PDB entry 2PSH | X-ray diffraction, 1.79 A resolution | chain A

== Chain A ==
Molecule: Renilla-luciferin 2-monooxygenase
Source organism: Renilla reniformis
Notes: EC 1.13.12.5
UniProt: P27652 (LUCI_RENRE); residues 1-311 here = UniProt positions 1-311
Chain sequence (319 residues; row label = number of the first residue in the row):
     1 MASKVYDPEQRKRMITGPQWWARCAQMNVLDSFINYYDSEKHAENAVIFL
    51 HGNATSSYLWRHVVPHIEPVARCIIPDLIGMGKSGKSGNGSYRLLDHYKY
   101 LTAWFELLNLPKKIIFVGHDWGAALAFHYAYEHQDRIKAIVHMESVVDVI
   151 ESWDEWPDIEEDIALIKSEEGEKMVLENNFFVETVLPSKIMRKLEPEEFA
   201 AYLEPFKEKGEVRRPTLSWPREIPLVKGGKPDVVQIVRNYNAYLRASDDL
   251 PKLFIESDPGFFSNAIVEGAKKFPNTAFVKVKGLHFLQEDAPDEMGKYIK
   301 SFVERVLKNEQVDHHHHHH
Unresolved in the structure: 1-2, 154-163, 311-319
Differences from the reference sequence: engineered mutation A2 (Thr in P27652), A25 (Lys in P27652), T55 (Ala in P27652), A124 (Cys in P27652), A130 (Ser in P27652), R136 (Lys in P27652), M143 (Ala in P27652), V185 (Met in P27652), L253 (Met in P27652), A277 (Glu in P27652), L287 (Ser in P27652); expression tag (312-319)
Curated features (UniProtKB/Swiss-Prot):
  - binding site (substrate): D162, H285
Reported in the primary citation:
  - conformationally variable residues (order/disorder transition): W153 to D162
  - catalytic residues: D120 (proposed by the authors, not directly observed)
  - catalytic residues: E144, H285 (citing earlier work)

== Summary ==
Curated annotation (UniProt) lists substrate-binding residues D162 and H285. The paper reports catalytic
residues D120, E144 and H285; conformational variability at W153.
Chain A is Renilla-luciferin 2-monooxygenase (Renilla reniformis); the structure, Crystal Structures of the
Luciferase and Green Fluorescent Protein from Renilla Reniformis, was determined by X-ray diffraction,
deposited together with 2RH7, 2PSD, 2PSJ, 2PSE and 2PSF.
